Entry 1C84 (X-ray diffraction, 2.35 A resolution); this record covers chain A.

# Chain A
Name: Protein (protein-tyrosine phosphatase 1B)
Source organism: Homo sapiens
Notes: EC 3.1.3.48
Reference sequence: P18031 (PTN1_HUMAN); numbering as in UniProt (aligned over 1-298)
Chain sequence (298 residues; each row starts with the number of its first residue):
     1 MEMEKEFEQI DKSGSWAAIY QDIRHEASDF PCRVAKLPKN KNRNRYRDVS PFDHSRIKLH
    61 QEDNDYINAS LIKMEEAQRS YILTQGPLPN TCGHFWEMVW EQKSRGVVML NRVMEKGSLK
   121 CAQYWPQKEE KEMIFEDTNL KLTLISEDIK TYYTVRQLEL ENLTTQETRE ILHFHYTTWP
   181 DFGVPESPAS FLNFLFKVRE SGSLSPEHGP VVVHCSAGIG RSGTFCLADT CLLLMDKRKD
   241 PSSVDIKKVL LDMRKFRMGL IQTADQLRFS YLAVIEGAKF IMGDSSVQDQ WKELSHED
Disordered / not traced: 1
Sequence notes: conflict T151 (Ser in P18031), D252 (Glu in P18031)
Residues lining bound ligands: 761 (3-(oxalyl-amino)-naphthalene-2-carboxylic acid): Y46, D48, V49, K120, D181, F182, C215, S216, A217, G218, I219, G220, R221, Q262

# In short
Bound to chain A: compound 761.
Chain A is Protein (protein-tyrosine phosphatase 1B) (Homo sapiens); the structure, Crystal structure of
protein tyrosine phosphatase 1B complexed with 3-(oxalyl-amino)-naphthalene-2-carboxlic acid, was determined
by X-ray diffraction (same publication as 1C83, 1C85 and 1ECV).
